1K83 - chains B and I of the 11 polymer chains in the assembly; structure by X-ray diffraction, 2.80 A resolution.

[Chain B]
Molecule: DNA-directed RNA polymerase II 140KD polypeptide
From: Saccharomyces cerevisiae
Notes: EC 2.7.7.6
UniProtKB: P08518 (RPB2_YEAST); numbering as in UniProt (aligned over 1-1224)
Chain sequence (1224 residues; numbered 1 to 1224; the number before each row is that of its first residue):
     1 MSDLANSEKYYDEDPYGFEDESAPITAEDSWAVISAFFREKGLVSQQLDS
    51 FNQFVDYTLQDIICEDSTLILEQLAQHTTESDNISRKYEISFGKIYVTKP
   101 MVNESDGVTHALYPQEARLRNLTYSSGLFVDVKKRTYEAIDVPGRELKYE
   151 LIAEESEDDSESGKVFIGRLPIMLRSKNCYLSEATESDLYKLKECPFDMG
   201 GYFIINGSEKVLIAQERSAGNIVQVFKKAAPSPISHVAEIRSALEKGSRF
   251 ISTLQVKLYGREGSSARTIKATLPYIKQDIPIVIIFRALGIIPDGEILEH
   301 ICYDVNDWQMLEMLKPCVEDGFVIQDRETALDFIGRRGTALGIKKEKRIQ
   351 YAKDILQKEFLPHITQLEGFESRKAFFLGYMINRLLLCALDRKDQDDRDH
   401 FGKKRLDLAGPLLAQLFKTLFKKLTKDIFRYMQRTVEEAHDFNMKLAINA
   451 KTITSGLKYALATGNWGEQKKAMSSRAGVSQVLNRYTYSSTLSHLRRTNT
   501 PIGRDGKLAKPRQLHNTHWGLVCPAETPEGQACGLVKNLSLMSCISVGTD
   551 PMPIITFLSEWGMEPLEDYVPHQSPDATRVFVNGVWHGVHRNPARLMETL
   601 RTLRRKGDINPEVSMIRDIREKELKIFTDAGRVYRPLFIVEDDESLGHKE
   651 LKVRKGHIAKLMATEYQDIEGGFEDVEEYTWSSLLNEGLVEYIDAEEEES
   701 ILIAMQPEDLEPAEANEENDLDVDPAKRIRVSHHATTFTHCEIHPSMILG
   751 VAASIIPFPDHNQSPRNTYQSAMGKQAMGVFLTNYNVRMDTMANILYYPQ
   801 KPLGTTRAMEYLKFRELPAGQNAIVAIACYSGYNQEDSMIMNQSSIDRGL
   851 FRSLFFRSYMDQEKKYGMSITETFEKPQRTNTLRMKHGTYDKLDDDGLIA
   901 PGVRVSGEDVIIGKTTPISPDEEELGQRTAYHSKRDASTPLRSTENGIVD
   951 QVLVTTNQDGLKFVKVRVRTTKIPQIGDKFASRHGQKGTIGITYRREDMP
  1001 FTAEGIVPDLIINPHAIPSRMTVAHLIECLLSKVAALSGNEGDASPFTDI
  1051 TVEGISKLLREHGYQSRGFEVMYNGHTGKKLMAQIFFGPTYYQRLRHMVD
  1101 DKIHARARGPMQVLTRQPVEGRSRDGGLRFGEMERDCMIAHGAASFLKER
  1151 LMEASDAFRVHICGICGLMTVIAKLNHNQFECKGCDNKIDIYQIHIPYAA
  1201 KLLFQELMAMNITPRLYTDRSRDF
Disordered / not traced: 1-17, 71-88, 138-163, 431-445, 467-477, 503-508, 669-677, 713-721, 918-932, 1111-1126
Bound ions: Zn2+: Cys1163, Cys1166, Cys1182, Cys1185

[Chain I]
Molecule: DNA-directed RNA polymerase II 14.2KD polypeptide
From: Saccharomyces cerevisiae
Notes: EC 2.7.7.6
UniProtKB: P27999 (RPB9_YEAST); numbering as in UniProt (aligned over 1-122)
Chain sequence (122 residues; numbered 1 to 122; the number before each row is that of its first residue):
     1 MTTFRFCRDCNNMLYPREDKENNRLLFECRTCSYVEEAGSPLVYRHELIT
    51 NIGETAGVVQDIGSDPTLPRSDRECPKCHSRENVFFQSQQRRKDTSMVLF
   101 FVCLSCSHIFTSDQKNKRTQFS
Curated features (UniProtKB/Swiss-Prot):
  - zinc finger: Cys7 to Cys32 (C4-type), Ser71 to Thr111 (TFIIS-type)
  - binding site (Zn(2+)): Cys7, Cys10, Cys29, Cys32, Cys75, Cys78, Cys103, Cys106
  - modified residue: Ser40 (Phosphoserine)
Bound ions: Zn2+ site 1: Cys7, Cys10, Cys29, Cys32; Zn2+ site 2: Cys75, Cys78, Cys103, Cys106

[Chain B / chain I interface]
Contacting residue pairs (52; chain B residue first):
  Pro293(B) - Cys10(I)
  Pro293(B) - Asn11(I)
  Pro293(B) - Asn12(I)
  Asp294(B) - Asn11(I)
  Asp294(B) - Asn12(I)  hydrogen bond
  Asp294(B) - Met13(I)  hydrogen bond (side chain-backbone)
  Gly295(B) - Phe6(I)
  Gly295(B) - Asn11(I)  hydrogen bond (backbone-backbone)
  Glu296(B) - Asn11(I)
  Leu298(B) - Phe6(I)  hydrophobic
  Asp307(B) - Ile52(I)
  Trp308(B) - Met1(I)
  Trp308(B) - Arg45(I)
  Trp308(B) - Glu47(I)
  Gln309(B) - Glu47(I)
  Gln309(B) - Thr50(I)
  Gln309(B) - Ile52(I)
  Leu311(B) - Phe4(I)  hydrophobic
  Glu312(B) - Tyr44(I)
  Lys315(B) - Met13(I)
  Val318(B) - Met13(I)  hydrophobic
  Val318(B) - Tyr15(I)
  Glu319(B) - Tyr15(I)
  Phe322(B) - Arg30(I)
  Gln325(B) - Asn12(I)  hydrogen bond
  Asp391(B) - Arg91(I)  hydrogen bond (backbone-backbone)
  Asp391(B) - Arg92(I)
  Arg392(B) - Ile52(I)
  Arg392(B) - Gln89(I)
  Arg392(B) - Arg91(I)
  Lys393(B) - Arg91(I)
  Asp394(B) - Arg91(I)
  Ala594(B) - Asp61(I)
  Arg617(B) - Asp61(I)  salt bridge
  Ile619(B) - Val59(I)
  Ile619(B) - Asp61(I)
  Ile619(B) - Ile62(I)
  Ile619(B) - Ser64(I)
  Ile619(B) - Asp65(I)
  Arg620(B) - Gly57(I)
  Arg620(B) - Asp65(I)
  Arg620(B) - Leu68(I)
  Arg620(B) - Phe86(I)
  Arg620(B) - Gln89(I)  hydrogen bond
  Glu699(B) - Thr67(I)
  Ser700(B) - Pro66(I)
  Ser700(B) - Thr67(I)
  Ile701(B) - Thr67(I)
  Leu702(B) - Pro66(I)
  Thr737(B) - Pro66(I)
  Thr737(B) - Arg70(I)
  Thr739(B) - Pro66(I)
Also at the interface, not in a pair above, chain B (31 interface residues in all): Arg287, Lys622
Also at the interface, not in a pair above, chain I (32 interface residues in all): Thr2, Thr3, Thr31, Gln90

[Summary]
31 residues of chain B and 32 residues of chain I are in contact, with 6 hydrogen bonds and 1 salt bridge.
Among the polar pairs are Arg617(B)-Asp61(I), Asp294(B)-Asn12(I) and Asp294(B)-Met13(I). From UniProt: 8
Zn2+-binding residues on chain I.
Chain B is DNA-directed RNA polymerase II 140KD polypeptide and chain I is DNA-directed RNA polymerase II
14.2KD polypeptide, both from Saccharomyces cerevisiae; the structure, Crystal Structure of Yeast RNA
Polymerase II Complexed with the Inhibitor Alpha Amanitin, was determined by X-ray diffraction.
